PDB entry 8F7S | electron microscopy, 3.00 A resolution | chains D and Q of the 8 polymer chains in the assembly

[Chain D]
Molecule: Delta-type opioid receptor
Organism: Homo sapiens
UniProt: P41143 (OPRD_HUMAN); residue numbers follow UniProt; this construct covers 2-372
Sequence (390 residues; numbered -9 to 380; the number before each row is that of its first residue; numbers below 1 keep their minus sign (Asp-9 is residue -9)):
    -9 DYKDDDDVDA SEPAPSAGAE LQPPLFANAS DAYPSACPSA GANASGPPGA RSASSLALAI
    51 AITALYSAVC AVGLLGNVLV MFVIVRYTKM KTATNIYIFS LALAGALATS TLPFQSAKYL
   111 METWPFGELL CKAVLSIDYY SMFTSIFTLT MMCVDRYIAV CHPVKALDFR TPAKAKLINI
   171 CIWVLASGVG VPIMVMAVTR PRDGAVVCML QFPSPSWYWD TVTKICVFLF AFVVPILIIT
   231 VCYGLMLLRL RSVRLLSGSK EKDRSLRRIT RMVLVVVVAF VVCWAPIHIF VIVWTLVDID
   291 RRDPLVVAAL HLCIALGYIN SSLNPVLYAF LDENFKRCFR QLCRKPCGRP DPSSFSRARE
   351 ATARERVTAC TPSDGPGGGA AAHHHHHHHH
Unresolved in the structure: -9 to 44, 334-380
Differences from the reference sequence: expression tag (-9 to 1, 373-380); conflict Val73 (Gly in P41143), Ser90 (Asn in P41143), Gly95 (Asp in P41143), Ser131 (Asn in P41143), Cys143 (Ser in P41143), Val268 (Gly in P41143), Ile309 (Ala in P41143)
Curated features (UniProtKB/Swiss-Prot):
  - lipidation: Cys333 (S-palmitoyl cysteine)
  - glycosylation (N-linked (GlcNAc...) asparagine): Asn18, Asn33
Cystine bridges: Cys121-Cys198

[Chain Q]
Molecule: deltorphin
UniProt: P21850 (DA2D_PHYBI); residues 1-7 here correspond to UniProt positions 107-113 (UniProt number = residue number + 106)
Sequence (8 residues; row label = number of the first residue in the row):
     1 YAFEVVGX
Differences from the reference sequence: variant Ala2 (Ala108 in P21850); amidation (8)
Modified positions: Ala2 (D-alanine; DAL); NH2 (amino group) at position 8
Curated features (UniProtKB/Swiss-Prot):
  - modified residue: Ala2 (D-alanine (Ala)), Gly7 (Glycine amide)

[How chain D and chain Q interact]
Pairs across the interface - 28 pairs, chain D then chain Q:
  Gln105(D) with Phe3(Q)
  Lys108(D) with Val6(Q), hydrogen bond (side chain-backbone); Gly7(Q), hydrogen bond (side chain-backbone); NH2_8(Q)
  Trp114(D) with Phe3(Q), hydrophobic
  Leu125(D) with Phe3(Q), hydrophobic
  Asp128(D) with Tyr1(Q), hydrogen bond (side chain-backbone)
  Tyr129(D) with Tyr1(Q), hydrophobic; Glu4(Q), hydrogen bond
  Met132(D) with Tyr1(Q), hydrophobic
  Val197(D) with Gly7(Q)
  Cys198(D) with Phe3(Q), hydrophobic; Gly7(Q), hydrogen bond (backbone-backbone); NH2_8(Q), hydrogen bond (backbone-backbone)
  Leu200(D) with Glu4(Q)
  Lys214(D) with Tyr1(Q); Glu4(Q), salt bridge
  Val217(D) with Tyr1(Q)
  Ile277(D) with Tyr1(Q)
  Val281(D) with Ala2(Q)
  Trp284(D) with Val5(Q)
  Arg291(D) with Val5(Q)
  Leu300(D) with Val5(Q), hydrophobic; Val6(Q), hydrophobic
  His301(D) with Val6(Q)
  Ile304(D) with Tyr1(Q); Ala2(Q)
  Tyr308(D) with Tyr1(Q)
Other interface residues (no listed pair), chain D (21 interface residues in all): His278

[Summary]
The interface between chain D and chain Q involves 21 residues on one side and 8 on the other, with 6 hydrogen
bonds and 1 salt bridge. Among the polar pairs are Lys214(D)-Glu4(Q), Lys108(D)-Val6(Q) and Lys108(D)-Gly7(Q).
Chain D is Delta-type opioid receptor (Homo sapiens) and chain Q is deltorphin; the structure, Gi bound
delta-opioid receptor in complex with deltorphin, was determined by electron microscopy, deposited together
with 8F7Q, 8F7R, 8F7W and 8F7X.
